Entry 3EPF (electron microscopy, 9.00 A resolution (very low resolution: no residue pairs are listed; an interface is given only as per-side residue counts)); this record covers chains 1 and 4 of the 5 polymer chains in the assembly.

[Chain 1]
Protein: Protein VP1
Organism: Poliovirus type 2
UniProtKB: P06210 (POLG_POL2L); residues 24-301 here correspond to UniProt positions 602-879 (UniProt number = residue number + 578)
Amino-acid sequence (278 residues; each row starts with the number of its first residue):
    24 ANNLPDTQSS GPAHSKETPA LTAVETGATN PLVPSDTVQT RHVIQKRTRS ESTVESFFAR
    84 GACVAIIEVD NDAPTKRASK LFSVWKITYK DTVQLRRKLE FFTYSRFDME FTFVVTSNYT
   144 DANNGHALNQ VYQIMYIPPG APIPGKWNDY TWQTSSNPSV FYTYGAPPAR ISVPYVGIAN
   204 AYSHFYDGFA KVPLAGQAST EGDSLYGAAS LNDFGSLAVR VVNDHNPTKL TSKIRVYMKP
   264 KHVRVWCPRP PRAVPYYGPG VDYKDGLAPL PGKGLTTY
Not modelled in the structure: 96-101
UniProt features mapped onto this chain:
  - site: Tyr301 (Cleavage)
Small-molecule neighbours: SC4 (1[2-chloro-4-methoxy-phenyl-oxymethyl]-4-[2,6-dichloro-phenyl-oxymethyl]-benzene): Ile110, Thr111, Tyr112, Leu122, Ser128, Phe130, Met132, Phe134, Phe136, Tyr159, Pro181, Val183, Ile194, Val196, Val199, Tyr205, His207, Phe237, Leu240

[Chain 4]
Protein: Protein VP4
Organism: Poliovirus type 2
UniProtKB: P06210 (POLG_POL2L); residue numbers follow UniProt; this construct covers 2-69
Amino-acid sequence (68 residues; row label = number of the first residue in the row):
     2 GAQVSSQKVG AHENSNRAYG GSTINYTTIN YYRDSASNAA SKQDFAQDPS KFTEPIKDVL
    62 IKTAPTLN
UniProt features mapped onto this chain:
  - site: Asn69 (Cleavage)
  - lipidation: Gly2 (N-myristoyl glycine)

[Chain 1 / chain 4 interface]
At this resolution (9 A) residue pairs are not listed: 28 residues of chain 1 and 20 of chain 4 lie at the interface.

[Summary]
Chain 1 and chain 4 form an interface of 28 and 20 residues respectively. Bound to chain 1: compound SC4.
Here chain 1 is Protein VP1 and chain 4 is Protein VP4, both from Poliovirus type 2. Entry 3EPF (CryoEM
structure of poliovirus receptor bound to poliovirus type 2) was determined by electron microscopy together
with 3URO, 3EPC and 3EPD from the same study.
